PDB entry 5XVA | X-ray diffraction, 1.85 A resolution | chain A

[Chain A]
Protein: Serine/threonine-protein kinase PAK 4
Source organism: Homo sapiens
Notes: EC 2.7.11.1; fragment: PAK4 Kinase Domain
Reference sequence: O96013 (PAK4_HUMAN); residue numbers follow UniProt; this construct covers 300-591
Sequence (293 residues; each row starts with the number of its first residue):
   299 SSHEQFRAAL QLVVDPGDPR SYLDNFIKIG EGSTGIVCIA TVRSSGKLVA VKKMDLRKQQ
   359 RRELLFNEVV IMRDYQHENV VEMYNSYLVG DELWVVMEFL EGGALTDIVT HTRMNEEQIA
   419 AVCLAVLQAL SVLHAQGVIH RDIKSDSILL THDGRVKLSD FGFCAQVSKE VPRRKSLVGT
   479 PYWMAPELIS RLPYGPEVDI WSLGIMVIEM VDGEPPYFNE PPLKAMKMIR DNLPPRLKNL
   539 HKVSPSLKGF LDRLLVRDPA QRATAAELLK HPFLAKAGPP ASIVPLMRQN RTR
Modified residues: S474 (phosphoserine; SEP)
Differences from the reference sequence: expression tag (299)
Ligand contacts: 8FU ([6-chloranyl-4-[(5-methyl-1H-pyrazol-3-yl)amino]quinazolin-2-yl]-[(3R)-3-methylpiperazin-1-yl]methanone): I327, G328, E329, G330, V335, A348, M395, E396, F397, L398, E399, G400, G401, A402, D444, L447, S457, D458
Swiss-Prot annotation at these positions:
  - active site: D440 (Proton acceptor)
  - binding site (ATP): I327 to V335, K350, E396 to L398, D458 to G460
  - modified residue: S474 (Phosphoserine)
  - mutagenesis: K350 (K350M: No change in cell motility; in association with M-351), K351 (K351M: No change in cell motility; in association with M-350), S445 (S445N: Approximately 30-fold increased autophosphorylation (constitutively active mutant)), S474 (S474E: Approximately 3-fold increased autophosphorylation)
Reported in the primary citation:
  - specificity-determining residues: F397, E399 (proposed by the authors, not directly observed)

[Overview]
Chain A binds compound 8FU. UniProt lists active-site residue D440, 16 ATP-binding residues and 4 mutagenesis
sites. The paper reports specificity determinants F397 and E399.
Chain A is Serine/threonine-protein kinase PAK 4 (Homo sapiens); the structure, Crystal Structure of PAK4 in
complex with inhibitor CZH216, was determined by X-ray diffraction, deposited together with 5XVF and 5XVG.
